Entry 7O4J (electron microscopy, 2.90 A resolution); this record covers chains O and T of the 30 polymer chains in the assembly.

== Chain O ==
Name: TATA-box-binding protein
Organism: Saccharomyces cerevisiae (strain ATCC 204508 / S288c)
UniProtKB: P13393 (TBP_YEAST); numbering as in UniProt (aligned over 1-240)
Sequence (247 residues; row label = number of the first residue in the row):
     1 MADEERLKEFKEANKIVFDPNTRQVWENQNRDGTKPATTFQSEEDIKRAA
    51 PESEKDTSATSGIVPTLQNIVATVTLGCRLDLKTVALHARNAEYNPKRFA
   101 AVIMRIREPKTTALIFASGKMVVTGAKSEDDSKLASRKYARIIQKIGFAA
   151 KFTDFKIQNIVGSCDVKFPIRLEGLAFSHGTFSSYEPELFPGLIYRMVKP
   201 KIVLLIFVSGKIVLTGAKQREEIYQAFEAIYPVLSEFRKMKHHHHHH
Unresolved in the structure: 1-59, 241-247
Construct notes: expression tag (241-247)

== Chain T ==
Molecule: Template DNA
Sequence (106 nucleotides; each row starts with the number of its first residue):
     1 TGACACAGCGCAGTTGTGCTATGATATTTTTATGTATGTACAACACACAT
    51 CGGAGGTGAATCGAACGTTCCATAGCTATTATATACACAGCGTGCTACTG
   101 TTCTCG
Unresolved in the structure: 1-34, 45-61, 97-106

== Interface between chain O and chain T ==
Pairs across the interface (35):
  Gln-68(O) / DT82(T)  sugar contact
  Gln-68(O) / DA83(T)  sugar contact
  Asn-69(O) / DA81(T)  hydrogen bond to the base
  Asn-69(O) / DT82(T)  sugar contact
  Val-71(O) / DA81(T)  base contact
  Arg-98(O) / DT79(T)  salt bridge to the phosphate
  Arg-98(O) / DT80(T)  salt bridge to the phosphate
  Phe-99(O) / DA78(T)  base contact
  Phe-99(O) / DT79(T)  base contact
  Ile-103(O) / DT79(T)  phosphate contact
  Ile-103(O) / DT80(T)  phosphate contact
  Arg-105(O) / DT80(T)  phosphate contact
  Arg-105(O) / DA81(T)  salt bridge to the phosphate
  Lys-110(O) / DT82(T)  phosphate contact
  Thr-112(O) / DT80(T)  phosphate contact
  Thr-112(O) / DA81(T)  hydrogen bond to the phosphate
  Leu-114(O) / DT79(T)  base contact
  Leu-114(O) / DT80(T)  sugar contact
  Thr-124(O) / DT80(T)  base contact
  Thr-124(O) / DA81(T)  hydrogen bond to the sugar
  Lys-127(O) / DT82(T)  sugar contact
  Val-161(O) / DT82(T)  base contact
  Val-161(O) / DA83(T)  base contact
  Ser-163(O) / DA83(T)  sugar contact
  Phe-190(O) / DT84(T)  base contact
  Phe-190(O) / DA85(T)  base contact
  Pro-191(O) / DA85(T)  base contact
  Pro-191(O) / DC86(T)  sugar contact
  Phe-207(O) / DT84(T)  base contact
  Phe-207(O) / DA85(T)  sugar contact
  Ser-209(O) / DA85(T)  hydrogen bond to the phosphate
  Lys-211(O) / DT84(T)  phosphate contact
  Lys-211(O) / DA85(T)  salt bridge to the phosphate
  Val-213(O) / DA83(T)  base contact
  Val-213(O) / DT84(T)  sugar contact
Interface residues without a listed pair, chain O (23 interface residues in all): Glu-93, Gly-125, Leu-205

== Overview ==
23 residues of chain O and 9 residues of chain T are in contact; the contacts include 4 hydrogen bonds and 4
salt bridges. Polar contacts include Asn-69(O)/DA81(T), Thr-124(O)/DA81(T) and Thr-112(O)/DA81(T).
Here chain O is TATA-box-binding protein (Saccharomyces cerevisiae (strain ATCC 204508 / S288c)) and chain T
is Template DNA. Entry 7O4J (Yeast RNA polymerase II transcription pre-initiation complex (consensus)) was
determined by electron microscopy together with 7O4I, 7O4K, 7O4L, 7O72, 7O73 and 7O75 from the same study.
